4ZXQ - chains A and B of the 3 polymer chains in the assembly; structure by X-ray diffraction, 2.75 A resolution.

[Chain A (and B)]
Name: Tail needle protein gp26
Source organism: Enterobacteria phage P22
Notes: chain B of this document is another copy of the same molecule, construct and numbering; everything in this record applies to it too
Reference sequence: P35837 (NEEDL_BPP22); residue numbers follow UniProt; this construct covers 1-140
Sequence (144 residues; row label = number of the first residue in the row; numbers below 1 keep their minus sign (Gly-3 is residue -3)):
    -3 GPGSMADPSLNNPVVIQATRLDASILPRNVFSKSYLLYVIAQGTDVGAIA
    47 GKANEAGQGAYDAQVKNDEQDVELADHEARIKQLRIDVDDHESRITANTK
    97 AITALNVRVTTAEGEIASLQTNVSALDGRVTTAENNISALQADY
Not modelled in the structure: -3 to 0
Differences from the reference sequence: expression tag (-3 to 0)
Metal / ion sites: Ca2+: Asn63 (shared with Asn63(B), Gln66(B) of chain B; 2 residues of chain C)
Reported in the primary citation:
  - Ca2+ coordination: Asn63, Gln66
  - conformationally variable residues (order/disorder transition): Met1 to Gln54
  - self-association interface (contacts with another copy of this molecule): Val42 to Lys48

[Interface between chain A and chain B]
Pairs across the interface (98; chain A residue first):
  Val26(A) with Pro23(B); Val26(B), hydrophobic
  Phe27(A) with Pro23(B), hydrophobic; Phe27(B), hydrophobic
  Ser28(A) with Ile21(B)
  Ser30(A) with Ile21(B)
  Tyr31(A) with Ile21(B); Leu22(B), hydrophobic; Pro23(B); Val35(B)
  Tyr34(A) with Arg16(B); Leu17(B); Gly39(B)
  Ala37(A) with Gln13(B)
  Gln38(A) with Arg16(B); Gln38(B), hydrogen bond
  Asp41(A) with Ile12(B); Gln13(B), hydrogen bond (side chain-backbone); Ala14(B), hydrogen bond (side chain-backbone)
  Ala44(A) with Val10(B)
  Ile45(A) with Val10(B), hydrophobic; Ile12(B), hydrophobic; Val42(B), hydrophobic; Ala46(B), hydrophobic
  Lys48(A) with Asn8(B), hydrogen bond (side chain-backbone); Pro9(B); Val10(B); Asn50(B), hydrogen bond
  Glu51(A) with Ser5(B); Leu6(B)
  Ala52(A) with Gly53(B)
  Gly55(A) with Ala56(B)
  Ala56(A) with Ala56(B)
  Ala59(A) with Ala59(B), hydrophobic; Asn63(B), hydrogen bond (backbone-side chain)
  Lys62(A) with Asn63(B); Asp67(B), salt bridge
  Asn63(A) with Asn63(B)
  Gln66(A) with Asn63(B); Gln66(B), hydrogen bond; Asp67(B); Leu70(B)
  Glu69(A) with Leu70(B); Glu74(B)
  Leu70(A) with Leu70(B), hydrophobic
  His73(A) with Leu70(B); His73(B); Glu74(B), salt bridge; Ile77(B)
  Arg76(A) with Glu74(B), salt bridge; Ile77(B)
  Ile77(A) with Ile77(B), hydrophobic
  Leu80(A) with Leu80(B), hydrophobic; Arg81(B); Val84(B), hydrophobic
  Asp83(A) with Arg81(B), salt bridge; Val84(B)
  Val84(A) with Val84(B), hydrophobic
  His87(A) with Val84(B); His87(B); Glu88(B), salt bridge; Ile91(B)
  Arg90(A) with Glu88(B), salt bridge; Ile91(B); Thr92(B), hydrogen bond
  Ile91(A) with Ile91(B), hydrophobic
  Asn94(A) with Ile91(B), hydrogen bond (side chain-backbone); Asn94(B); Thr95(B), hydrogen bond; Ile98(B)
  Ala97(A) with Ile98(B), hydrophobic
  Ile98(A) with Ile98(B), hydrophobic
  Leu101(A) with Ile98(B); Leu101(B), hydrophobic; Asn102(B)
  Arg104(A) with Asn102(B), hydrogen bond; Val105(B); Thr106(B); Glu109(B), salt bridge
  Val105(A) with Val105(B), hydrophobic
  Ala108(A) with Ile112(B)
  Glu111(A) with Ile112(B)
  Ile112(A) with Ile112(B), hydrophobic
  Leu115(A) with Ile112(B), hydrophobic; Gln116(B); Val119(B), hydrophobic
  Leu122(A) with Val119(B); Leu122(B), hydrophobic; Asp123(B)
  Arg125(A) with Asp123(B), salt bridge; Val126(B); Glu130(B)
  Val126(A) with Val126(B), hydrophobic
  Ala129(A) with Ile133(B)
  Asn132(A) with Ile133(B)
  Ile133(A) with Ile133(B), hydrophobic
  Leu136(A) with Leu136(B), hydrophobic; Gln137(B)
Other interface residues (no listed pair), chain A (55 interface residues in all): Thr40, Val42, Ala49, Asp58, Gln79, Asn118, Val119
Other interface residues (no listed pair), chain B (61 interface residues in all): Ile45, Ala49, Ala52, Gln60, Leu115

[Summary]
55 residues of chain A face 61 of chain B across their interface, with 11 hydrogen bonds and 8 salt bridges.
Polar contacts include Lys62(A)-Asp67(B), His73(A)-Glu74(B) and Arg76(A)-Glu74(B). From the paper: Ca2+
coordination by Asn63(A) and Gln66(A); conformational variability at Met1(A).
Both chains are Tail needle protein gp26 (Enterobacteria phage P22). Entry 4ZXQ (P22 Tail Needle Gp26 1-140
crystallized at pH 3.9) was determined by X-ray diffraction, deposited together with 5BU8, 4ZKP, 5BU5, 5BVZ
and 4ZKU.
